Entry 2R5W (X-ray diffraction, 2.30 A resolution); this record covers chains B and A.

== Chain B (and A) ==
Molecule: Nicotinamide-nucleotide adenylyltransferase
From: Francisella tularensis subsp. tularensis
Notes: EC 2.7.7.1, 3.6.1.-; chain A of this document is another copy of the same molecule, construct and numbering; everything in this record applies to it too
UniProtKB: Q5NHR1 (Q5NHR1_FRATT); numbering as in UniProt (aligned over 1-347)
Amino-acid sequence (352 residues; numbered -4 to 347; the number before each row is that of its first residue; numbers below 1 keep their minus sign (Gly-4 is residue -4)):
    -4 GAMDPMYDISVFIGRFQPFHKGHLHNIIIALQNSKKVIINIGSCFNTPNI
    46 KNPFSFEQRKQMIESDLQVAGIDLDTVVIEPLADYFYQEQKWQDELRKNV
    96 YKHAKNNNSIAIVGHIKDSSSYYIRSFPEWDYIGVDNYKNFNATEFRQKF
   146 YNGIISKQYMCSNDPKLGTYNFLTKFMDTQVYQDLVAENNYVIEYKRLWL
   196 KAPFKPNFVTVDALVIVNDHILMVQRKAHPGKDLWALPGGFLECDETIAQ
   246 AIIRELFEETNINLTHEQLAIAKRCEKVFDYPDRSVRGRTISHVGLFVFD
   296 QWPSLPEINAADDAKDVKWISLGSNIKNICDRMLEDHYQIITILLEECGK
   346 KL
Disordered / not traced: -4 to 0, 346-347 (chain A: -4 to 0, 345-347)
Sequence notes: expression tag (-4 to 0)
Cystine bridges: Cys270-Cys343
Bound ions: Mg2+ site 1: Gly234, Glu254, Asp308; Mg2+ site 2 near Glu250 (its only coordinating residue here); Mg2+ site 3: Glu250, Glu254, Asp308
What the authors report for this chain:
  - conformationally variable residues: His110 to Arg120, Asp131 to Asn137
  - mutagenesis - E84Q: unchanged catalytic activity on NaMN
  - catalytic residues: Asp307 (proposed by the authors, not directly observed)

== Interface between chain B and chain A ==
Residue-residue contacts (43; chain B residue first):
  Leu193(B) with Pro198(A)
  Trp194(B) with Ala197(A), hydrophobic; Pro198(A); Phe199(A)
  Lys196(B) with Lys196(A)
  Ala197(B) with Trp194(A), hydrophobic
  Pro198(B) with Leu193(A), hydrophobic; Trp194(A)
  Phe199(B) with Trp194(A)
  Lys200(B) with Cys239(A)
  Pro201(B) with Cys239(A)
  Asn202(B) with Asn202(A); Leu237(A), hydrogen bond (side chain-backbone); Cys239(A), hydrogen bond
  Val204(B) with Val204(A), hydrophobic
  Leu237(B) with Asn202(A), hydrogen bond (backbone-side chain); Arg284(A); Ile286(A), hydrophobic
  Glu238(B) with Arg284(A), hydrogen bond (backbone-side chain)
  Cys239(B) with Lys200(A), hydrogen bond (side chain-backbone); Asn202(A), hydrogen bond; Pro277(A); Arg284(A)
  Asp240(B) with Pro277(A)
  Glu241(B) with Pro277(A); Arg284(A), hydrogen bond (backbone-side chain)
  Thr242(B) with Asp275(A); Arg284(A)
  Ile243(B) with Val273(A), hydrophobic; Asp275(A), hydrogen bond (backbone-side chain)
  Val273(B) with Ile243(A), hydrophobic; Val273(A), hydrophobic
  Asp275(B) with Thr242(A); Ile243(A), hydrogen bond (side chain-backbone)
  Pro277(B) with Cys239(A)
  Arg284(B) with Leu237(A); Glu238(A), hydrogen bond (side chain-backbone); Cys239(A); Glu241(A), hydrogen bond (side chain-backbone); Thr242(A)
  Ile286(B) with Leu237(A), hydrophobic
  His288(B) with Val273(A); His288(A)
Interface residues without a listed pair, chain B (24 interface residues in all): Ala244
Interface residues without a listed pair, chain A (24 interface residues in all): Pro201, Asp240, Ala244

== Summary ==
Chain B and chain A each contribute 24 residues to their interface, with 11 hydrogen bonds. Polar pairs
include Asn202(B)-Leu237(A), Asn202(B)-Cys239(A) and Glu238(B)-Arg284(A). The Mg2+ site 1 is built by
Gly234(B), Glu254(B) and Asp308(B). From the paper: the catalytic residue Asp307(B); E84Q of chain B leaves
catalytic activity on NaMN unchanged.
Both chains are Nicotinamide-nucleotide adenylyltransferase (Francisella tularensis subsp. tularensis). Entry
2R5W (Crystal structure of a bifunctional NMN adenylyltransferase/ADP ribose pyrophosphatase from Francisella
tularensis) was determined by X-ray diffraction, deposited together with 2QJO and 2QJT.
